3C9V - chains A and B of the 14 polymer chains in the assembly; structure by electron microscopy, 4.70 A resolution (low resolution: residue-level contacts below are approximate; hydrogen-bond / salt-bridge calls are withheld).

[Chain A (and B)]
Protein: 60 kDa chaperonin
From: Escherichia coli
Notes: chain B of this document is another copy of the same molecule, construct and numbering; everything in this record applies to it too
Reference sequence: P0A6F5 (CH60_ECOLI); numbering as in UniProt (aligned over 2-527)
Chain sequence (526 residues; row label = number of the first residue in the row):
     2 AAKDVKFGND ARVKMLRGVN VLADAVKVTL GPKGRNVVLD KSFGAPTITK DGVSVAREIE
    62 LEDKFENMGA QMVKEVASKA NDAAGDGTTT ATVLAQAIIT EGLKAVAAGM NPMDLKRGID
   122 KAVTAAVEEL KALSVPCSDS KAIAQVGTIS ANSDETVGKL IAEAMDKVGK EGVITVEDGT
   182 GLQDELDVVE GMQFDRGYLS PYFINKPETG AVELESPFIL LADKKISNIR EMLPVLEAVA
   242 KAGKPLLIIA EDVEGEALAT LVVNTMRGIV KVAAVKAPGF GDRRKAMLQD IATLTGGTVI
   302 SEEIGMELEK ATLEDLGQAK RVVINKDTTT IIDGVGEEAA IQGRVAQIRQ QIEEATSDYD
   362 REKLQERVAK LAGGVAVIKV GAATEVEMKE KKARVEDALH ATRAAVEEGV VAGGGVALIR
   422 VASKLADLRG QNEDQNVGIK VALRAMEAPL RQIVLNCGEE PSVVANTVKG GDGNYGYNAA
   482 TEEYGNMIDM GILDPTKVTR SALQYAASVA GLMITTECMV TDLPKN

[How chain A and chain B interact]
Residue-residue contacts - 5 pairs, chain A then chain B:
  Gly35(A) - Thr516(B)
  Gly35(A) - Thr517(B)
  Arg36(A) - Met514(B)
  Arg36(A) - Thr516(B)
  Arg36(A) - Thr517(B)
Other interface residues (no listed pair), chain A (4 interface residues in all): Val22, Asn37
Other interface residues (no listed pair), chain B (6 interface residues in all): Val6, Ile515, Glu518

[Summary]
4 residues of chain A and 6 residues of chain B are in contact.
Chain A and chain B are both 60 kDa chaperonin (Escherichia coli); the structure, C7 Symmetrized Structure of
Unliganded GroEL at 4.7 Angstrom Resolution from CryoEM, was determined by electron microscopy, deposited
together with 3CAU.
